8V92 - chain A; structure by X-ray diffraction, 1.27 A resolution.

# Chain A
Molecule: Bromodomain-containing protein 4
Source organism: Homo sapiens
UniProt: O60885 (BRD4_HUMAN), isoform O60885-3; residue numbers follow UniProt; this construct covers 44-168
Chain sequence (127 residues; numbered 42 to 168; the number before each row is that of its first residue):
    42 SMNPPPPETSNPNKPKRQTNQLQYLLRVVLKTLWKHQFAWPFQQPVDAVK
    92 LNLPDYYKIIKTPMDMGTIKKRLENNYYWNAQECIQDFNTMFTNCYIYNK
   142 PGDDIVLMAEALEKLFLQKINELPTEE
Sequence notes: expression tag (42-43)
Curated features (UniProtKB/Swiss-Prot):
  - site: N140 (Acetylated histone binding)
  - cross-link: K99 (Glycyl lysine isopeptide (Lys-Gly) (interchain with G-Cter in SUMO2))
  - natural variant: D145 (D145G: Found in a patient with a neurodevelopmental syndrome; uncertain significance)
  - mutagenesis: N140 (N140A: Abolishes binding to acetylated histones)
Residues lining bound ligands: A1AAL ((4bS)-1-ethyl-21-methyl-4b,11,12,22-tetrahydro-2H,10H,18H-dibenzo[13',14':6',7'][1,5,9]trioxacyclotetradecino[12',11':4,5]pyrido[2,3-d]pyrimidine-2,4,20(1H,3H)-trione): W81, P82, F83, V87, K91, L92, N93, Y97, Y139, N140, D145, I146, M149

# Summary
Ligands of chain A: compound A1AAL. Curated annotation (UniProt) lists one mutagenesis site.
Chain A is Bromodomain-containing protein 4 (Homo sapiens); the structure, BRD4 BD1 liganded with macrocyclic
compound 2b (JJ-II-352A), was determined by X-ray diffraction, deposited together with 8V9F.
